PDB entry 1NY6 | X-ray diffraction, 3.10 A resolution | chains C and D of the 7 polymer chains in the assembly

Chain C (and D):
Molecule: transcriptional regulator (NtrC family)
Source organism: Aquifex aeolicus
Notes: chain D of this document is another copy of the same molecule, construct and numbering; everything in this record applies to it too
UniProtKB: O67198 (O67198_AQUAE); numbering as in UniProt (aligned over 122-387)
Sequence (267 residues; numbered 121 to 387; the number before each row is that of its first residue):
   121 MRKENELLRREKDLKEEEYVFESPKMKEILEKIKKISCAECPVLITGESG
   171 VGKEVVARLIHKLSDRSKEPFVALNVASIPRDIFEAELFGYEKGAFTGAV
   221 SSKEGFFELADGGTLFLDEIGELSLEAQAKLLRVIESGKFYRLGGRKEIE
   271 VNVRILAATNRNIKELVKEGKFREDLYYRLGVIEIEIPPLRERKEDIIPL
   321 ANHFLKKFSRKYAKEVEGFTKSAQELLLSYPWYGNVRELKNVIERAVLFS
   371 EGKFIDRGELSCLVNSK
Disordered / not traced: 121-136, 385-387 (chain D: 121-137, 385-387)
Differences from the reference sequence: initiating methionine (121)
Residues lining bound ligands: ADP (adenosine-5'-diphosphate): Glu138, Tyr139, Val140, Phe141, Glu168, Ser169, Gly170, Val171, Gly172, Lys173, Glu174, Val175, Leu320, Phe324, Val356, Arg357, Lys360
What the authors report for this chain:
  - catalytic residues: Arg293 (proposed by the authors, not directly observed)

Chain C / chain D interface:
Residue-residue contacts - 35 pairs, chain C then chain D:
  Lys152(C) - Phe369(D)
  Lys155(C) - Leu368(D)
  Lys155(C) - Glu371(D)  salt bridge
  Ile156(C) - Phe369(D)  hydrophobic
  Cys158(C) - Leu368(D)  hydrophobic
  Ala159(C) - Tyr332(D)
  Cys161(C) - Glu364(D)
  Phe216(C) - Asp202(D)
  Arg253(C) - Ser198(D)  hydrogen bond
  Glu256(C) - Asn195(D)
  Glu256(C) - Arg357(D)  salt bridge
  Tyr261(C) - Ile199(D)
  Tyr261(C) - Glu207(D)
  Tyr261(C) - Phe226(D)
  Arg266(C) - Ile203(D)
  Arg266(C) - Glu207(D)
  Arg266(C) - Tyr211(D)
  Arg266(C) - Phe216(D)
  Arg293(C) - Ala197(D)
  Glu294(C) - Ser169(D)
  Glu294(C) - Tyr353(D)
  Asp295(C) - Ser169(D)
  Asp295(C) - Arg357(D)
  Tyr298(C) - Tyr353(D)
  Tyr298(C) - Gly354(D)
  Tyr298(C) - Arg357(D)
  Tyr298(C) - Glu358(D)
  Tyr298(C) - Asn361(D)
  Arg299(C) - Arg357(D)
  Gly301(C) - Arg365(D)  hydrogen bond (backbone-side chain)
  Val302(C) - Asn361(D)
  Val302(C) - Glu364(D)
  Val302(C) - Arg365(D)  hydrogen bond (backbone-side chain)
  Ile303(C) - Arg365(D)
  Glu304(C) - Arg365(D)  salt bridge
Interface residues without a listed pair, chain C (26 interface residues in all): Glu160, Ala249, Lys250, Leu252, Gly265, Glu268
Interface residues without a listed pair, chain D (25 interface residues in all): Pro200, Glu239, Lys334

Summary:
26 residues of chain C face 25 of chain D across their interface, with 3 hydrogen bonds and 3 salt bridges.
Polar pairs include Lys155(C)-Glu371(D), Glu256(C)-Arg357(D) and Glu304(C)-Arg365(D). Chain C binds ADP. From
the paper: the catalytic residue Arg293(C).
Chain C and chain D are both transcriptional regulator (NtrC family) (Aquifex aeolicus); the structure,
Crystal structure of sigm54 activator (AAA+ ATPase) in the active state, was determined by X-ray diffraction.
